Entry 7MLU (electron microscopy, 4.10 A resolution (low resolution: residue-level contacts below are approximate; hydrogen-bond / salt-bridge calls are withheld)); this record covers chains E and D of the 15 polymer chains in the assembly.

# Chain E (and D)
Name: Glycine receptor alpha 1
Source organism: Sus scrofa
Notes: chain D of this document is another copy of the same molecule, construct and numbering; everything in this record applies to it too
Reference sequence: F1RQB7 (F1RQB7_PIG); residues -27 to 428 here correspond to UniProt positions 1-456 (UniProt number = residue number + 28)
Sequence (456 residues; each row starts with the number of its first residue; numbers below 1 keep their minus sign (Met-27 is residue -27)):
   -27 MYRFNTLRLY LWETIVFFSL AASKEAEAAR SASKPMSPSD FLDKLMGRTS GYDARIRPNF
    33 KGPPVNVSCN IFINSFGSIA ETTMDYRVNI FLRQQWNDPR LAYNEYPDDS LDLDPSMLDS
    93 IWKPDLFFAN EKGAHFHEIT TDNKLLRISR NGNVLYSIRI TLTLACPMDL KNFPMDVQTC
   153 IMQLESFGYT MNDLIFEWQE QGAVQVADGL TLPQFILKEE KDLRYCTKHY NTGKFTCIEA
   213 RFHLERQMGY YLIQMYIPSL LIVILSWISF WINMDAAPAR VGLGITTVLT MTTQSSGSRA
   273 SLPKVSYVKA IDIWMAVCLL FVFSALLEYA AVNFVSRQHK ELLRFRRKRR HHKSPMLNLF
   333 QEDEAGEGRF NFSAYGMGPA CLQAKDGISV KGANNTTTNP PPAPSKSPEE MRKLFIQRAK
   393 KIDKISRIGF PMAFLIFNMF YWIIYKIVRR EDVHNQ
Unresolved in the structure: -27 to 8, 309-387, 420-428
Disulfide bonds: Cys138-Cys152, Cys198-Cys209
Covalent attachments: N-acetylglucosamine (NAG) linked to Asn38
What the authors report for this chain:
  - post-translational modification sites: Asn38

# Chain E / chain D interface
Pairs across the interface (73; chain E residue first):
  Pro10(E) - Phe32(D)
  Leu14(E) - Arg27(D)
  Phe44(E) - Asn203(D)
  Asn46(E) - Tyr202(D)
  Glu53(E) - Lys276(D)
  Arg59(E) - Lys104(D)
  Phe63(E) - Phe99(D)
  Phe63(E) - Phe159(D)
  Phe63(E) - Tyr202(D)
  Arg65(E) - Asn203(D)
  Asp80(E) - Lys33(D)
  Asp84(E) - Thr162(D)
  Asp84(E) - Asp165(D)
  Asp86(E) - Arg27(D)
  Pro87(E) - Gly160(D)
  Met89(E) - Arg27(D)
  His109(E) - Glu103(D)
  Glu110(E) - Phe108(D)
  Ile111(E) - Leu98(D)
  Ile111(E) - Ala106(D)
  Ile111(E) - His107(D)
  Thr112(E) - Lys95(D)
  Thr112(E) - Pro96(D)
  Thr112(E) - Asp97(D)
  Thr112(E) - Leu98(D)
  Thr112(E) - Phe108(D)
  Thr112(E) - Ile130(D)
  Thr113(E) - Pro96(D)
  Thr113(E) - Asp97(D)
  Asn115(E) - Phe99(D)
  Asn115(E) - Phe159(D)
  Lys116(E) - Phe159(D)
  Leu117(E) - Phe159(D)
  Leu117(E) - Thr204(D)
  Leu117(E) - Phe207(D)
  Arg119(E) - Thr162(D)
  Arg119(E) - Thr204(D)
  Leu127(E) - Thr204(D)
  Ser129(E) - Phe159(D)
  Arg131(E) - Phe99(D)
  Arg131(E) - Phe100(D)
  Arg131(E) - Ala101(D)
  Arg131(E) - Glu103(D)
  Gln177(E) - Asn203(D)
  Pro185(E) - Met56(D)
  Pro185(E) - Lys276(D)
  Pro185(E) - Val277(D)
  Gln186(E) - Lys276(D)
  Gly221(E) - Ser278(D)
  Tyr222(E) - Pro275(D)
  Tyr222(E) - Lys276(D)
  Tyr222(E) - Val277(D)
  Tyr222(E) - Ser278(D)
  Tyr223(E) - Lys276(D)
  Ile225(E) - Val280(D)
  Gln226(E) - Arg271(D)
  Leu233(E) - Phe295(D)
  Ile236(E) - Phe295(D)
  Leu237(E) - Phe295(D)
  Ile240(E) - Leu298(D)
  Ile244(E) - Asn305(D)
  Asn245(E) - Asn305(D)
  Asn245(E) - Ser308(D)
  Pro250(E) - Pro250(D)
  Ala251(E) - Ala249(D)
  Ala251(E) - Val253(D)
  Gly254(E) - Ile257(D)
  Leu255(E) - Ile257(D)
  Thr258(E) - Ile257(D)
  Thr258(E) - Leu261(D)
  Thr262(E) - Leu261(D)
  Gln266(E) - Thr264(D)
  Ser273(E) - Lys276(D)
Interface residues without a listed pair, chain E (57 interface residues in all): Ser11, Asn42, Asn61, Tyr78, Leu85, Ile130, Gln219, Trp243, Thr259, Thr265
Interface residues without a listed pair, chain D (52 interface residues in all): Asp25, Ile28, Gly105, Ile132, Tyr161, Gly205, Asp284, Leu291, Leu299, Ala302, Phe306

# In short
57 residues of chain E and 52 residues of chain D are in contact. Covalently linked N-acetylglucosamine: at
Asn38(E). From the paper: a modification site at Asn38(E).
Chain E and chain D are both Glycine receptor alpha 1 (Sus scrofa); the structure, Cryo-EM reveals partially
and fully assembled native glycine receptors,homomeric pentamer, was determined by electron microscopy (same
publication as 7MLV and 7MLY).
